9EUG - chains E and N of the 27 polymer chains in the assembly; structure by electron microscopy, 4.50 A resolution (low resolution: residue-level contacts below are approximate; hydrogen-bond / salt-bridge calls are withheld).

Chain E:
Name: Peptidase C51 domain-containing protein
Source organism: Staphylococcus phage 812
Reference sequence: A0A0U1X189 (A0A0U1X189_9CAUD); numbering as in UniProt (aligned over 1-808)
Amino-acid sequence (808 residues; numbered 1 to 808; the number before each row is that of its first residue):
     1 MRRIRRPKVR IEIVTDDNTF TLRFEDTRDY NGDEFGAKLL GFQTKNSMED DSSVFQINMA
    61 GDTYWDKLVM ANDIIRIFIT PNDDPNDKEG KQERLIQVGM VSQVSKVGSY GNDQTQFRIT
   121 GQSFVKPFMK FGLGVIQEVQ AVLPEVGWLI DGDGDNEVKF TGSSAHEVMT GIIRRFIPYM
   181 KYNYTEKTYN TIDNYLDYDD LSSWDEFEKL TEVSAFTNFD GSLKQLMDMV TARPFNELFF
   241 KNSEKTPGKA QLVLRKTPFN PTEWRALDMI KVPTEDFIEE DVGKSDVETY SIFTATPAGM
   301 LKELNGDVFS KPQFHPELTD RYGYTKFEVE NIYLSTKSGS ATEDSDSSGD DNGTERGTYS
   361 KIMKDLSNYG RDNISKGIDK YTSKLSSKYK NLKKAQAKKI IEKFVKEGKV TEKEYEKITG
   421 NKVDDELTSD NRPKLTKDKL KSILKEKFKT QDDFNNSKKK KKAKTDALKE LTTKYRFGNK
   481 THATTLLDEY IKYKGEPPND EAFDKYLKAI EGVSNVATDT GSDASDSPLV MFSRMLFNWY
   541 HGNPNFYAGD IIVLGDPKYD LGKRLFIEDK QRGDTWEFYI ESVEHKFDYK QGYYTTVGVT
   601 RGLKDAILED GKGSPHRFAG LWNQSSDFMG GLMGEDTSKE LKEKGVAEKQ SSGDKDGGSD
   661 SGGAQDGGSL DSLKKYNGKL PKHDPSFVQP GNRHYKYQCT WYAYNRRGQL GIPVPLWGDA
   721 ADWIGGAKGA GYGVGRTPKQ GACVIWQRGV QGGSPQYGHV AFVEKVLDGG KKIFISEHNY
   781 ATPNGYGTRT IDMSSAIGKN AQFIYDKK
Disordered / not traced: 16-29, 187-189, 335-357, 512-526, 642-808

Chain N:
Name: Putative baseplate component
Source organism: Staphylococcus phage 812
Reference sequence: A0A0U1X2L4 (A0A0U1X2L4_9CAUD); residues 1-263 here = UniProt positions 1-263
Amino-acid sequence (263 residues; numbered 1 to 263; the number before each row is that of its first residue):
     1 MPQSDGISNL HRIALRFPKE GGGYDMYRFK VNPENYTIDS PQRTTAIKTK SDIVIEDYGK
    61 DIEVINFTGT TGFRPVREAD GLKTGKQKME ELQSRVSEYA MQGGSGNVSG SYLQFFNFTD
   121 DSYYKVHLAP QGLKITRSKD EPLLFRYEIT LVVIGSLTEA DRSAVTTEEF GNVKPNASQR
   181 VDEGIKELDK NARKTRDRNN QEISRRENTI PKSTGDNTNE GNRLKQSFPS SSIYNPRQST
   241 NGLKGNIDNM ALIIGYGDGG VSS
Disordered / not traced: 1, 210-232, 263

How chain E and chain N interact:
Residue-residue contacts (42; chain E residue first):
  R2(E) - D52(N)
  R2(E) - I53(N)
  R3(E) - V54(N)
  R3(E) - I55(N)
  I4(E) - I55(N)
  R5(E) - I55(N)
  R5(E) - E56(N)
  R5(E) - D57(N)
  R6(E) - D57(N)
  P7(E) - D57(N)
  P7(E) - Y58(N)
  R174(E) - R205(N)
  R174(E) - N208(N)
  R174(E) - T209(N)
  P178(E) - S204(N)
  P178(E) - R205(N)
  Y179(E) - Q201(N)
  Y179(E) - R205(N)
  K181(E) - D197(N)
  E186(E) - K244(N)
  D193(E) - E207(N)
  T274(E) - K50(N)
  T274(E) - S51(N)
  E275(E) - T49(N)
  E275(E) - S51(N)
  E275(E) - D52(N)
  D276(E) - T49(N)
  F277(E) - T49(N)
  F277(E) - K50(N)
  I278(E) - I47(N)
  I278(E) - T49(N)
  E280(E) - K50(N)
  L554(E) - I47(N)
  L554(E) - V54(N)
  F587(E) - Y58(N)
  Y589(E) - Y58(N)
  Q591(E) - T45(N)
  G592(E) - E56(N)
  G592(E) - Y58(N)
  Y593(E) - E56(N)
  Y593(E) - Y58(N)
  Y594(E) - I47(N)
Interface residues without a listed pair, chain E (30 interface residues in all): M1, T191, N194, D569, Q571
Interface residues without a listed pair, chain N (21 interface residues in all): R43

In short:
30 residues of chain E and 21 residues of chain N are in contact.
Chain E is Peptidase C51 domain-containing protein and chain N is Putative baseplate component, both from
Staphylococcus phage 812; the structure, Cryo-EM structure of Staphylococcus aureus bacteriophage phi812
baseplate in the pre-contraction state - core, wedge module ..., was determined by electron microscopy.
